2E3W - chain A; structure by X-ray diffraction, 1.05 A resolution.

# Chain A
Protein: Ribonuclease pancreatic
Organism: Bos taurus
Notes: EC 3.1.27.5
UniProt: P61823 (RNAS1_BOVIN); residues 1-124 here correspond to UniProt positions 27-150 (UniProt number = residue number + 26)
Sequence (124 residues; row label = number of the first residue in the row):
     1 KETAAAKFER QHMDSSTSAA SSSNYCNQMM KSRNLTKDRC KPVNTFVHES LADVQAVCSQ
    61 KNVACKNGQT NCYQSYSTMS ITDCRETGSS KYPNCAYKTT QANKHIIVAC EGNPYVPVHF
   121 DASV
Disulfides: Cys26-Cys84, Cys40-Cys95, Cys58-Cys110, Cys65-Cys72
Curated features (UniProtKB/Swiss-Prot):
  - active site: His12 (Proton acceptor), His119 (Proton donor)
  - binding site (substrate): Lys7, Arg10, Lys41 to Thr45, Lys66, Arg85
  - glycosylation: Lys1 (N-linked (Glc) (glycation) lysine), Lys7 (N-linked (Glc) (glycation) lysine), Asn34 (N-linked (GlcNAc...) asparagine), Lys37 (N-linked (Glc) (glycation) lysine), Lys41 (N-linked (Glc) (glycation) lysine)

# Summary
Curated annotation (UniProt) lists active-site residues His12 and His119 and 9 substrate-binding residues.
Chain A is Ribonuclease pancreatic (Bos taurus); the structure, X-ray structure of native RNase A, was
determined by X-ray diffraction together with 2NUI from the same study.
